Entry 8B87 (X-ray diffraction, 2.00 A resolution); this record covers chains A and B of the 4 polymer chains in the assembly.

Chain A (and B):
Name: Protein scribble homolog
From: Homo sapiens
Notes: chain B of this document is another copy of the same molecule, construct and numbering; everything in this record applies to it too
UniProt: Q14160 (SCRIB_HUMAN); residue numbers follow UniProt; this construct covers 700-815
Sequence (120 residues; row label = number of the first residue in the row):
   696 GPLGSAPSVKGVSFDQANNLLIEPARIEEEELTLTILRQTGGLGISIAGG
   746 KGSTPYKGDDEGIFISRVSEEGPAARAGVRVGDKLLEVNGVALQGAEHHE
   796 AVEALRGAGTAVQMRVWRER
Not modelled in the structure: 696-720, 735 (chain B: 696-720, 736, 815)
Differences from the reference sequence: expression tag (696-699)
Ligand contacts: beta-D-talopyranose (SDY): K752, G753, D754, D755, W812

How chain A and chain B interact:
Pairs across the interface (17; chain A residue first):
  R721(A) with D754(B), hydrogen bond (backbone-backbone); E756(B), hydrogen bond (backbone-side chain)
  I722(A) with P750(B), hydrophobic; G753(B); D754(B)
  P750(A) with I722(B), hydrophobic
  G753(A) with I722(B); W812(B)
  D754(A) with R721(B), hydrogen bond (backbone-backbone); I722(B); K779(B), salt bridge; W812(B)
  E756(A) with R721(B), hydrogen bond (side chain-backbone)
  K779(A) with D754(B), salt bridge
  W812(A) with G753(B); D754(B)
  E814(A) with G753(B)
Interface residues without a listed pair, chain A (10 interface residues in all): D755
Interface residues without a listed pair, chain B (9 interface residues in all): D755

In short:
The interface between chain A and chain B involves 10 residues on one side and 9 on the other; the contacts
include 4 hydrogen bonds and 2 salt bridges. Polar pairs include D754(A)-K779(B), R721(A)-E756(B) and
R721(A)-D754(B). Chain A binds beta-D-talopyranose.
Both chains are Protein scribble homolog (Homo sapiens). Entry 8B87 (Crystal structure of Scribble PDZ1 with
human papillomavirus strain 16 E6 peptide) was determined by X-ray diffraction.
